Entry 6CYM (X-ray diffraction, 2.90 A resolution); this record covers chains A and B.

Chain A:
Name: Prothrombin
Source organism: Homo sapiens
Notes: EC 3.4.21.5
Reference sequence: P00734 (THRB_HUMAN); residues 15-273 here correspond to UniProt positions 364-622 (UniProt number = residue number + 349)
Chain sequence (259 residues; each row starts with the number of its first residue):
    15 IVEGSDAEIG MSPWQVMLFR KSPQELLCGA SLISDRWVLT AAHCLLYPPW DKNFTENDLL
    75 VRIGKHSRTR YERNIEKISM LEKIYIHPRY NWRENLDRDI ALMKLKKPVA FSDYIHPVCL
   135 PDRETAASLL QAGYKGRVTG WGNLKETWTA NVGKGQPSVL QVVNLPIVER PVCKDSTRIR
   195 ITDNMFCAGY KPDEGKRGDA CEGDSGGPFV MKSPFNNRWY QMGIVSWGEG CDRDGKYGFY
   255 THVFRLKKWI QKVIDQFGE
Not modelled in the structure: 162-168, 272-273
Curated features (UniProtKB/Swiss-Prot):
  - region: Ala202 to Val224 (High affinity receptor-binding region which is also known as the TP508 peptide)
  - active site (Charge relay system): His57, Asp113, Ser219
  - glycosylation: Asn67 (N-linked (GlcNAc...) (complex) asparagine)
Cystine bridges: Cys42-Cys58, Cys187-Cys201, Cys215-Cys245
Covalently attached groups: N-acetylglucosamine (NAG) linked to Asn67; 2-methoxybenzoic acid (71F) linked to Ser219
Ion coordination: Na+: Arg247, Lys250
Ligand contacts: 2-methoxybenzoic acid (71F): His57, Asp213, Ala214, Cys215, Glu216, Gly217, Asp218, Val239, Ser240, Trp241, Gly242, Gly244, Cys245

Chain B:
Name: Prothrombin
Source organism: Homo sapiens
Notes: EC 3.4.21.5
Reference sequence: P00734 (THRB_HUMAN); residues 1-28 here correspond to UniProt positions 334-361 (UniProt number = residue number + 333)
Chain sequence (28 residues; row label = number of the first residue in the row):
     1 ADCGLRPLFE KKSLEDKTER ELLESYID
Not modelled in the structure: 28

How chain A and chain B interact:
Residue-residue contacts (60):
  Glu22(A) - Phe9(B)
  Glu22(A) - Asp16(B)
  Glu22(A) - Lys17(B)  hydrogen bond (side chain-backbone)
  Ile23(A) - Leu8(B)
  Ile23(A) - Phe9(B)
  Gly24(A) - Phe9(B)
  Met25(A) - Arg6(B)  hydrogen bond (backbone-side chain)
  Met25(A) - Phe9(B)  hydrophobic
  Met25(A) - Asp16(B)
  Pro27(A) - Arg6(B)
  Trp28(A) - Gly4(B)
  Trp28(A) - Arg6(B)
  Ser126(A) - Pro7(B)
  Asp127(A) - Pro7(B)
  Asp127(A) - Leu8(B)
  Tyr128(A) - Leu8(B)  hydrophobic
  His130(A) - Asp2(B)  hydrogen bond (side chain-backbone)
  His130(A) - Cys3(B)
  His130(A) - Leu5(B)  hydrogen bond (side chain-backbone)
  His130(A) - Pro7(B)
  Pro131(A) - Cys3(B)
  Pro131(A) - Gly4(B)  hydrogen bond (backbone-backbone)
  Val132(A) - Cys3(B)
  Cys133(A) - Cys3(B)  disulfide
  Cys133(A) - Gly4(B)
  Leu143(A) - Tyr26(B)  hydrophobic
  Gly147(A) - Ser25(B)
  Tyr148(A) - Ser25(B)
  Tyr148(A) - Tyr26(B)  hydrophobic
  Lys149(A) - Glu21(B)  salt bridge
  Lys149(A) - Leu22(B)
  Lys149(A) - Ser25(B)  hydrogen bond (backbone-side chain)
  Arg151(A) - Arg6(B)
  Arg151(A) - Asp16(B)  salt bridge
  Arg151(A) - Thr18(B)  hydrogen bond
  Arg151(A) - Glu19(B)
  Arg151(A) - Leu22(B)
  Asn178(A) - Thr18(B)  hydrogen bond
  Asn178(A) - Glu21(B)  hydrogen bond
  Asn178(A) - Leu22(B)
  Tyr204(A) - Glu21(B)  hydrogen bond
  Met225(A) - Tyr26(B)
  Lys226(A) - Glu10(B)  salt bridge
  Lys226(A) - Glu19(B)  salt bridge
  Lys226(A) - Leu23(B)
  Lys226(A) - Tyr26(B)  hydrogen bond (backbone-side chain)
  Pro228(A) - Leu23(B)  hydrophobic
  Pro228(A) - Tyr26(B)
  Asn231(A) - Gly4(B)
  Asn231(A) - Glu10(B)
  Arg232(A) - Ala1(B)
  Arg232(A) - Asp2(B)
  Arg232(A) - Cys3(B)
  Arg232(A) - Gly4(B)
  Arg232(A) - Leu5(B)
  Trp233(A) - Gly4(B)  hydrogen bond (backbone-backbone)
  Trp233(A) - Arg6(B)
  Trp233(A) - Glu10(B)  hydrogen bond
  Trp233(A) - Asp16(B)
  Trp233(A) - Leu22(B)  hydrophobic
Other interface residues (no listed pair), chain A (29 interface residues in all): Gly150, Lys210, Ser227
Other interface residues (no listed pair), chain B (20 interface residues in all): Lys12
Disulfides between the chains: Cys133(A)-Cys3(B)

Summary:
29 residues of chain A and 20 residues of chain B are in contact; the contacts include 1 disulfide bond, 13
hydrogen bonds and 4 salt bridges. Among the polar pairs are Lys149(A)-Glu21(B), Arg151(A)-Asp16(B) and
Lys226(A)-Glu10(B). 2-methoxybenzoic acid is covalently linked to Ser219(A).
Here chain A is Prothrombin and chain B is Prothrombin, both from Homo sapiens. Entry 6CYM (Reversible
Covalent Direct Thrombin Inhibitors) was determined by X-ray diffraction.
